PDB entry 2VBN | X-ray diffraction, 1.90 A resolution | chains B and C of the 6 polymer chains in the assembly

== Chain B ==
Protein: DNA endonuclease I-crei
Source organism: Chlamydomonas reinhardtii
Notes: EC 3.1.-.-
UniProt: P05725 (DNE1_CHLRE); residues 1-153 here = UniProt positions 1-153
Amino-acid sequence (153 residues; each row starts with the number of its first residue):
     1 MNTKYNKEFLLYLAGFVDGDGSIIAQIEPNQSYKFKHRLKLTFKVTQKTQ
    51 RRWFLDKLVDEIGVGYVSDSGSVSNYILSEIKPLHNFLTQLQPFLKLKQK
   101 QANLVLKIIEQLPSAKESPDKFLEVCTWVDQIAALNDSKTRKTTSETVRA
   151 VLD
Disordered / not traced: 1
Sequence notes: conflict Glu28 (Lys in P05725), Arg38 (Gln in P05725), Lys40 (Ser in P05725), Thr42 (Ala in P05725), Lys44 (Gln in P05725), Ser68 (Arg in P05725), Ser70 (Arg in P05725), Asn75 (Asp in P05725), Glu110 (Trp in P05725), Gln111 (Arg in P05725)
Ion coordination: Mg2+ site 1: Gly19 (shared with 1 residue of chain A; DA14(C) of chain C; 1 residue of chain T); Mg2+ site 2: Asp20 (shared with 1 residue of chain A; 1 residue of chain E; 1 residue of chain S); Ca2+: Ala134, Asn136
Swiss-Prot annotation at these positions:
  - region: Ser138 to Thr143 (Interaction with DNA)
  - binding site (Mg(2+)): Gly19, Asp20
  - mutagenesis: Asp20 (D20A/L/N: Loss of catalytic activity. Reduced affinity for DNA), Gln26 (Q26A/C: Alters the specificity of the endonuclease), Tyr33 (Y33C/H/R: Alters the specificity of the endonuclease), Gln47 (Q47A/E/M: Loss of catalytic activity; Q47N: Strongly reduced affinity for DNA. No effect on catalytic activity), Lys98 (K98A: Strongly reduced affinity for DNA. Increased catalytic activity; K98R: Strongly reduced affinity for DNA. No effect on catalytic activity), Ser138 (S138A: Reduced affinity for DNA. No effect on catalytic activity. Reduced cleavage; when associated with M-139), Lys139 (K139M: Reduced affinity for DNA. No effect on catalytic activity. Reduced cleavage; when associated with A-138), Lys142 (K142G: Reduced affinity for DNA. No effect on catalytic activity. Reduced cleavage; when associated with G-143), Thr143 (T143G: Reduced affinity for DNA. No effect on catalytic activity. Reduced cleavage; when associated with G-142)

== Chain C ==
Molecule: 14-nt DNA strand
Sequence (14 nucleotides; each row starts with the number of its first residue):
     1 TTAGGATCCTTCAA
Ion coordination: Mg2+ site 1: DA14 (shared with 1 residue of chain A; Asp20(B) of chain B; 1 residue of chain S; 1 residue of chain T)

== How chain B and chain C interact ==
Residue-residue contacts (22; chain B residue first):
  Ser32(B) - DT1(C)  phosphate contact
  Ser32(B) - DT2(C)  base contact
  Tyr33(B) - DT2(C)  phosphate contact
  Tyr33(B) - DA3(C)  hydrogen bond to the base
  Lys34(B) - DT2(C)  hydrogen bond to the phosphate
  Arg38(B) - DA3(C)  base contact
  Arg38(B) - DG4(C)  hydrogen bond to the base
  Arg38(B) - DG5(C)  hydrogen bond to the base
  Lys40(B) - DG5(C)  hydrogen bond to the base
  Lys40(B) - DA6(C)  base contact
  Tyr66(B) - DG5(C)  phosphate contact
  Tyr66(B) - DA6(C)  phosphate contact
  Ser79(B) - DG4(C)  phosphate contact
  Ser79(B) - DG5(C)  phosphate contact
  Glu80(B) - DG4(C)  phosphate contact
  Ile81(B) - DG4(C)  hydrogen bond to the phosphate
  Asp137(B) - DA13(C)  phosphate contact
  Lys139(B) - DT11(C)  phosphate contact
  Lys139(B) - DC12(C)  hydrogen bond to the phosphate
  Lys139(B) - DA13(C)  salt bridge to the phosphate
  Thr140(B) - DT10(C)  phosphate contact
  Thr140(B) - DT11(C)  sugar contact
Also at the interface, not in a pair above, chain B (16 interface residues in all): Glu28, Ser68, Ser70, Lys116
Also at the interface, not in a pair above, chain C (12 interface residues in all): DT7, DC8

== In short ==
The interface between chain B and chain C involves 16 residues on one side and 12 on the other; the contacts
include 7 hydrogen bonds and 1 salt bridge. Polar contacts include Tyr33(B)-DA3(C), Arg38(B)-DG4(C) and
Arg38(B)-DG5(C).
Chain B is DNA endonuclease I-crei (Chlamydomonas reinhardtii) and chain C is a 14-nt DNA strand; the
structure, Molecular basis of human XPC gene recognition and cleavage by engineered homing endonuclease
heterodimers, was determined by X-ray diffraction, deposited together with 2VBJ, 2VBL and 2VBO.
